5HZG - chains B and C of the 3 polymer chains in the assembly; structure by X-ray diffraction, 3.30 A resolution.

[Chain B]
Name: F-box/LRR-repeat MAX2 homolog
Source organism: Oryza sativa subsp. japonica
UniProt: Q5VMP0 (MAX2_ORYSJ); residue numbers follow UniProt; this construct covers 1-720
Chain sequence (740 residues; row label = number of the first residue in the row; numbers below 1 keep their minus sign (Gly-19 is residue -19)):
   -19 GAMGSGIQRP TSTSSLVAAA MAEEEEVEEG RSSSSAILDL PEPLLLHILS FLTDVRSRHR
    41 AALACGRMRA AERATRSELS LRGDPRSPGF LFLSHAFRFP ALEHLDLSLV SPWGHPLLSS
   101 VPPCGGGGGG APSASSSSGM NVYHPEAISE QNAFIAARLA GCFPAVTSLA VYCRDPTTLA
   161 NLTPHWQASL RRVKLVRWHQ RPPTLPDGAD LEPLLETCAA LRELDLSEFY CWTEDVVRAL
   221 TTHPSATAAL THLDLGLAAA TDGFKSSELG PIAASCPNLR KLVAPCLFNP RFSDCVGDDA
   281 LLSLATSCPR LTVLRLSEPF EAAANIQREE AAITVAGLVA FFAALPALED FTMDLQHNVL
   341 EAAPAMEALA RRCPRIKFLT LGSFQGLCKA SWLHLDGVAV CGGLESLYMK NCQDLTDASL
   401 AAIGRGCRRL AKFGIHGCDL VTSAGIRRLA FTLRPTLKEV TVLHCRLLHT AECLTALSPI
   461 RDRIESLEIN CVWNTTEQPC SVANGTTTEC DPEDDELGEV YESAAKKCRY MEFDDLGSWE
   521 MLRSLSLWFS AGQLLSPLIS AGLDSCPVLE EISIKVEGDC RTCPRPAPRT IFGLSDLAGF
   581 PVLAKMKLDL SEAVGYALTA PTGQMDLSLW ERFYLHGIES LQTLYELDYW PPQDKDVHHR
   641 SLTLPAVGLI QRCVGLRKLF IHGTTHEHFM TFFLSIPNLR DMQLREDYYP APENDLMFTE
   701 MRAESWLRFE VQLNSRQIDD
Disordered / not traced: -19 to 19, 102-127, 302-309, 467-517, 720
Construct notes: expression tag (-19 to 0)
UniProt features mapped onto this chain:
  - mutagenesis: Pro21 (P21S: In d3; dwarf and high tillering phenotypes; when associated with W-36), Arg36 (R36W: In d3; dwarf and high tillering phenotypes; when associated with S-21)

[Chain C]
Name: SKP1-like protein 1A
Source organism: Arabidopsis thaliana
UniProt: Q39255 (SKP1A_ARATH); residues 1-160 here = UniProt positions 1-160
Chain sequence (169 residues; row label = number of the first residue in the row; numbers below 1 keep their minus sign (Met-8 is residue -8)):
    -8 MDYKDDDDKM SAKKIVLKSS DGESFEVEEA VALESQTIAH MVEDDCVDNG VPLPNVTSKI
    52 LAKVIEYCKR HVEAAASKAE AVEGAATSDD DLKAWDADFM KIDQATLFEL ILAANYLNIK
   112 NLLDLTCQTV ADMIKGKTPE EIRTTFNIKN DFTPEEEEEV RRENQWAFE
Disordered / not traced: -8 to 7, 11-19, 28-29, 31-42
Construct notes: expression tag (-8 to 0)

[Interface between chain B and chain C]
Residue-residue contacts (70; chain B residue first):
  Leu20(B) with Phe99(C), hydrophobic; Asn138(C)
  Pro21(B) with Phe99(C)
  Leu24(B) with Ile102(C), hydrophobic
  His27(B) with Asp115(C), salt bridge; Cys118(C)
  Ile28(B) with Cys118(C), hydrophobic; Val121(C), hydrophobic
  Phe31(B) with Asp115(C); Gln119(C); Ala122(C)
  Val35(B) with Phe159(C), hydrophobic
  Ser37(B) with Ile125(C); Lys126(C), hydrogen bond (side chain-backbone)
  His39(B) with Asn155(C), hydrogen bond (backbone-side chain); Ala158(C)
  Arg40(B) with Gly127(C), hydrogen bond (side chain-backbone); Lys128(C); Thr129(C); Pro130(C)
  Ala41(B) with Ile125(C), hydrophobic; Ile133(C), hydrophobic
  Leu43(B) with Glu148(C); Val151(C); Arg152(C), hydrogen bond (backbone-backbone); Glu154(C); Asn155(C)
  Ala44(B) with Pro130(C); Asn155(C)
  Cys45(B) with Pro130(C); Arg134(C); Phe143(C)
  Gly46(B) with Arg134(C); Asp142(C); Phe143(C)
  Arg47(B) with Asp142(C), salt bridge; Phe143(C); Glu147(C), salt bridge
  Arg49(B) with Ile139(C)
  Ala50(B) with Phe143(C), hydrophobic
  Arg62(B) with Ala158(C)
  Gly63(B) with Ala158(C); Phe159(C), hydrogen bond (backbone-backbone); Glu160(C)
  Asp64(B) with Trp157(C); Glu160(C)
  Pro65(B) with Gln156(C); Trp157(C); Ala158(C); Glu160(C)
  Arg66(B) with Trp157(C)
  Ser67(B) with Trp157(C)
  Phe72(B) with Trp157(C), hydrophobic
  Ala76(B) with Glu154(C)
  Phe77(B) with Glu154(C)
  Leu89(B) with Glu160(C)
  Arg405(B) with Ala76(C); Thr78(C)
  Arg434(B) with Leu83(C)
  Lys658(B) with Phe159(C)
  Arg680(B) with Asn155(C), hydrogen bond (side chain-backbone); Gln156(C); Ala158(C), hydrogen bond (side chain-backbone); Phe159(C); Glu160(C), salt bridge
  Asp681(B) with Phe159(C); Glu160(C)
  Arg685(B) with Glu160(C)
  Asn714(B) with Gln156(C)
  Gln717(B) with Arg152(C)
Interface residues without a listed pair, chain B (40 interface residues in all): Leu32, Arg36, Ala54, Pro68
Interface residues without a listed pair, chain C (37 interface residues in all): Leu103, Asn106, Leu114, Thr144

[In short]
Chain B and chain C form an interface of 40 and 37 residues respectively, with 7 hydrogen bonds and 4 salt
bridges. Polar contacts include His27(B)-Asp115(C), Arg47(B)-Asp142(C) and Arg47(B)-Glu147(C). UniProt lists 2
mutagenesis sites on chain B.
Chain B is F-box/LRR-repeat MAX2 homolog (Oryza sativa subsp. japonica) and chain C is SKP1-like protein 1A
(Arabidopsis thaliana); the structure, The crystal structure of the strigolactone-induced AtD14-D3-ASK1
complex, was determined by X-ray diffraction, deposited together with 5HYW.
